PDB entry 6VK8 | X-ray diffraction, 2.03 A resolution | chains A and F of the 8 polymer chains in the assembly

[Chain A]
Name: Methane monooxygenase component A alpha chain
Source organism: Methylosinus trichosporium OB3b
UniProtKB: A0A2D2D5X0 (A0A2D2D5X0_METTR); residue numbers follow UniProt; this construct covers 1-526
Chain sequence (526 residues; row label = number of the first residue in the row):
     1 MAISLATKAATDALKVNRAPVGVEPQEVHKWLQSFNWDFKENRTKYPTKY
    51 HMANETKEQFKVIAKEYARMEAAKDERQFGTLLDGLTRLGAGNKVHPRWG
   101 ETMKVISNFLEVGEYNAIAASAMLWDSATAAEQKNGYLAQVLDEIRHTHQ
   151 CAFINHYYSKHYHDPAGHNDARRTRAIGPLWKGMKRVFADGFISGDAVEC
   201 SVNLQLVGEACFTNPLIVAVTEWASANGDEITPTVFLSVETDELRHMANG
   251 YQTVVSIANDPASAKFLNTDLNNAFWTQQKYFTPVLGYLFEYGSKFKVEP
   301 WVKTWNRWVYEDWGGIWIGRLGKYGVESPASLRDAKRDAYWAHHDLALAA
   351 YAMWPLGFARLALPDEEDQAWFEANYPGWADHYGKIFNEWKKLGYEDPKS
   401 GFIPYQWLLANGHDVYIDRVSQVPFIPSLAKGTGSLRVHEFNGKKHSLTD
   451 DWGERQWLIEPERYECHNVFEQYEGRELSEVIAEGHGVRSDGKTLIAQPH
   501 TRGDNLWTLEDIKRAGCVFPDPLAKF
Disordered / not traced: 1-11
Bound ions: Fe ion site 1: E114, E144, H147 (together with succinic acid); Fe ion site 2: E144, E209, E243, H246 (together with succinic acid)
Residues lining bound ligands: succinic acid (SIN): L110, G113, E114, A117, E144, H147, F188, F192, L204, G208, E209, T213, L216, E243
What the authors report for this chain:
  - conformationally variable residues (side-chain flip): L110, F188, L216
  - binding site for succinic acid: F188

[Chain F]
Name: Methane monooxygenase
Source organism: Methylosinus trichosporium OB3b
UniProtKB: A0A2D2D5X7 (A0A2D2D5X7_METTR); residue numbers follow UniProt; this construct covers 1-395
Chain sequence (395 residues; row label = number of the first residue in the row):
     1 MSQPQSSQVTKRGLTDPERAAIIAAAVPDHALDTQRKYHYFIQPRWKRLS
    51 EYEQLSCYAQPNPDWIAGGLDWGDWTQKFHGGRPSWGNESTELRTTDWYR
   101 HRDPARRWHHPYVKDKSEEARYTQRFLAAYSSEGSIRTIDPYWRDEILNK
   151 YFGALLYSEYGLFNAHSSVGRDCLSDTIRQTAVFAALDKVDNAQMIQMER
   201 LFIAKLVPGFDASTDVPKKIWTTDPIYSGARATVQEIWQGVQDWNEILWA
   251 GHAVYDATFGQFARREFFQRLATVYGDTLTPFFTAQSQTYFQTTRGAIDD
   301 LFVYCLANDSEFGAHNRTFLNAWTEHYLASSVAALKDFVGLYAKVEKVAG
   351 ATDRAGVSEALQRVFGDWKIDYADKIGFRVDVDQKVDAVLAGYKN
Disordered / not traced: 1-3

[How chain A and chain F interact]
Contacting residue pairs - 11 pairs, chain A then chain F:
  A13(A) - E359(F)
  A13(A) - R363(F)  hydrogen bond (backbone-side chain)
  L14(A) - E359(F)
  L14(A) - Q362(F)
  L14(A) - R363(F)
  R18(A) - D367(F)  salt bridge
  R18(A) - I370(F)
  R18(A) - D371(F)  salt bridge
  R88(A) - R12(F)  hydrogen bond (backbone-side chain)
  L89(A) - R12(F)
  L89(A) - L14(F)  hydrophobic
Interface residues without a listed pair, chain A (6 interface residues in all): K94
Interface residues without a listed pair, chain F (10 interface residues in all): T15, R295

[Summary]
6 residues of chain A face 10 of chain F across their interface, with 2 hydrogen bonds and 2 salt bridges.
Among the polar pairs are R18(A)-D367(F), R18(A)-D371(F) and A13(A)-R363(F). Bound to chain A: succinic acid.
From the paper: a binding site for succinic acid at F188(A); conformational variability at L110(A), F188(A)
and L216(A).
Chain A is Methane monooxygenase component A alpha chain and chain F is Methane monooxygenase, both from
Methylosinus trichosporium OB3b; the structure, Crystal Structure of Methylosinus trichosporium OB3b Soluble
Methane Monooxygenase Hydroxylase and Regulatory Component Complex with small ..., was determined by X-ray
diffraction, deposited together with 6VK4, 6VK5, 6VK6 and 6VK7.
